3EGX - chains B and D of the 4 polymer chains in the assembly; structure by X-ray diffraction, 3.30 A resolution.

[Chain B]
Molecule: Protein transport protein Sec24A
From: Homo sapiens
Notes: fragment: Conserved core
UniProt: O95486 (SC24A_HUMAN); residue numbers follow UniProt; this construct covers 346-1093
Sequence (748 residues; each row starts with the number of its first residue):
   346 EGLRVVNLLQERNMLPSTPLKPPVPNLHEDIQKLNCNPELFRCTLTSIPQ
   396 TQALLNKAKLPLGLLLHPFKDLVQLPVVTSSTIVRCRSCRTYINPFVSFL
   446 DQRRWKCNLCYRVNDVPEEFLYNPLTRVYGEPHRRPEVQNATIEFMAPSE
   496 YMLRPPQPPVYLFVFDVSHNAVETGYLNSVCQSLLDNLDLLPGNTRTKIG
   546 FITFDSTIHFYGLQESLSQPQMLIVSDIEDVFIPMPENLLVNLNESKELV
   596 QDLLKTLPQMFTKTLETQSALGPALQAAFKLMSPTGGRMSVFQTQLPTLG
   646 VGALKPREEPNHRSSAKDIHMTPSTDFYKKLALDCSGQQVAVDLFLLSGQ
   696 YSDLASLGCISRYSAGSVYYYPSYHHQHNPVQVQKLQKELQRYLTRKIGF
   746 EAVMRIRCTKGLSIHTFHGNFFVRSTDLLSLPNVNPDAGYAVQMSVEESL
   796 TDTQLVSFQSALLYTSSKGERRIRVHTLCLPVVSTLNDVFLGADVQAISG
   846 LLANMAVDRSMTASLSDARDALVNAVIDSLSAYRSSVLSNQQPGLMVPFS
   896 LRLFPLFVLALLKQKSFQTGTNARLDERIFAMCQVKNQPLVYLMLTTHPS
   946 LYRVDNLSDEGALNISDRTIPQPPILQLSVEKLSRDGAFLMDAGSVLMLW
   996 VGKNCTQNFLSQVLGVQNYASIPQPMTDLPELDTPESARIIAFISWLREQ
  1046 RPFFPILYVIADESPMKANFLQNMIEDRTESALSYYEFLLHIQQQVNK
Not modelled in the structure: 465-475, 663-665, 883-887
Construct notes: conflict A1056 (Arg in O95486)
Bound ions: Zn2+: C431, C434, C452, C455

[Chain D]
Molecule: 9-residue synthetic peptide from SNARE protein Bet1
Sequence (9 residues; row label = number of the first residue in the row):
    24 GYSACEEEN
Not modelled in the structure: 24-26

[Interface between chain B and chain D]
Contacting residue pairs (18):
  R430(B) with E29(D), salt bridge; E30(D)
  C434(B) with E30(D)
  R435(B) with E29(D); E30(D), hydrogen bond (side chain-backbone); E31(D); N32(D)
  Y437(B) with E29(D), hydrogen bond
  E495(B) with E31(D)
  Y496(B) with C28(D), hydrogen bond (backbone-side chain); E31(D)
  R750(B) with E29(D); E30(D), salt bridge
  R752(B) with E29(D), salt bridge; E30(D), salt bridge
  L773(B) with A27(D)
  A806(B) with E29(D)
  L808(B) with C28(D), hydrophobic
The authors on this interface:
  - pairs named by the authors: R752(B)-E29(D) (salt bridge), E29(D)-R430(B) (backbone contact)

[In short]
The interface between chain B and chain D involves 11 residues on one side and 6 on the other, with 3 hydrogen
bonds and 4 salt bridges. Among the polar pairs are R430(B)-E29(D), R750(B)-E30(D) and R752(B)-E29(D). The
paper describes a salt bridge between R752(B) and E29(D); a backbone contact between E29(D) and R430(B).
Chain B is Protein transport protein Sec24A (Homo sapiens) and chain D is a 9-residue synthetic peptide from
SNARE protein Bet1; the structure, Crystal structure of the mammalian COPII-coat protein Sec23a/24a complexed
with the SNARE protein Sec22b and bound ..., was determined by X-ray diffraction, deposited together with
3EFO, 3EG9, 3EGD, 3EH1 and 3EH2.
